PDB entry 1EY2 | X-ray diffraction, 2.30 A resolution | chain A

Chain A:
Name: Homogentisate 1,2-dioxygenase
Organism: Homo sapiens
Notes: EC 1.13.11.5
UniProtKB: Q93099 (HGD_HUMAN); residue numbers follow UniProt; this construct covers 1-445
Amino-acid sequence (471 residues; row label = number of the first residue in the row; numbers below 1 keep their minus sign (Mse-25 is residue -25)):
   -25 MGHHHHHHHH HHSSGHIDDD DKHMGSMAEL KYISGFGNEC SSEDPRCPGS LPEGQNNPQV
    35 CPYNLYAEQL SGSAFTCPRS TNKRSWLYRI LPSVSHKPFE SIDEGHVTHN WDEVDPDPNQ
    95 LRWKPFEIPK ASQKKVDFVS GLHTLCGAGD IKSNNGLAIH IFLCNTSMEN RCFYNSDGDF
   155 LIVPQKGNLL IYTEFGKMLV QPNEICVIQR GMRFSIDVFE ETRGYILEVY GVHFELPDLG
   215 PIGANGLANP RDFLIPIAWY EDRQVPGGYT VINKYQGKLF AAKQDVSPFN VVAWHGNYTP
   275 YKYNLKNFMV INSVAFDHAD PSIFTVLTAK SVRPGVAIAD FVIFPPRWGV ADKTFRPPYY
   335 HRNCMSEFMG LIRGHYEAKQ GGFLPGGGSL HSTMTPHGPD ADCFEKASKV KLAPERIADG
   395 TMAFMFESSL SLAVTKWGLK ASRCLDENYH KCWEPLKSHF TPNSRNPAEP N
Not modelled in the structure: -25 to 1, 348-355, 418-429, 441-445
Differences from the reference sequence: expression tag (-25 to 0); engineered mutation Mse1 (Met in Q93099), Mse142 (Met in Q93099), Mse172 (Met in Q93099), Mse186 (Met in Q93099), Mse283 (Met in Q93099), Mse339 (Met in Q93099), Mse343 (Met in Q93099), Mse368 (Met in Q93099), Mse396 (Met in Q93099), Mse399 (Met in Q93099)
Modified residues: Mse-25, Mse-2, Mse1 (selenomethionine); Mse142, Mse172, Mse186, Mse283, Mse339, Mse343, Mse368, Mse396, Mse399 (selenomethionine; parent Met)
Metal / ion sites: Fe2+: His335, Glu341, His371
Swiss-Prot annotation at these positions:
  - binding site (Fe cation): His335, Glu341, His371
  - modified residue: Lys98 (N6-acetyllysine), Lys414 (N6-succinyllysine)
  - natural variant: Glu3 (E3A: In AKU), Glu13 (E13K: In AKU), Asp18 (D18N: In AKU), Leu25 (L25P: In AKU), Gln33 (Q33R: In AKU), Glu42 (E42A: In AKU), Leu44 (L44F: In AKU), Arg53 (R53Q: In AKU), Trp60 (W60G: In AKU), Leu61 (L61P: In AKU), Tyr62 (Y62C: In AKU), Phe73 (F73L: In AKU), 48 further natural variant entries in UniProt

Overview:
The Fe2+ site is built by His335, Glu341 and His371. From UniProt: 3 Fe cation-binding residues.
Chain A is Homogentisate 1,2-dioxygenase (Homo sapiens); the structure, Human homogentisate dioxygenase with
fe(ii), was determined by X-ray diffraction together with 1EYB from the same study.
